PDB entry 6L7I | electron microscopy, 2.90 A resolution | chains B and C of the 8 polymer chains in the assembly

[Chain B (and C)]
Name: TcdA1
Source organism: Photorhabdus luminescens
Notes: chain C of this document is another copy of the same molecule, construct and numbering; everything in this record applies to it too
UniProt: Q9RN43 (Q9RN43_PHOLU); residues 2327-2516 here = UniProt positions 2327-2516
Chain sequence (190 residues; numbered 2327 to 2516; the number before each row is that of its first residue):
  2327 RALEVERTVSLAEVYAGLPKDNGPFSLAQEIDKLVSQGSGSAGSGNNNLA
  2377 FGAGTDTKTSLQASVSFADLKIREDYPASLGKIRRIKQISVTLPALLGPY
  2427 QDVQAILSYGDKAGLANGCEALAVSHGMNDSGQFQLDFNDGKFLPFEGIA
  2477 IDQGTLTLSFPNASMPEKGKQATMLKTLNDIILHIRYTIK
Not modelled in the structure: 2437-2443, 2466-2469

[Chain B / chain C interface]
Residue-residue contacts (42; chain B residue first):
  Asp2382(B) with Pro2403(C); Ala2404(C); Ser2405(C), hydrogen bond
  Tyr2426(B) with Thr2334(C); Ser2336(C); Glu2339(C); Asp2506(C), hydrogen bond; Ile2508(C), hydrophobic
  Asp2428(B) with Glu2332(C); Arg2333(C); Thr2334(C), hydrogen bond (side chain-backbone)
  Gln2430(B) with Asp2401(C); Tyr2402(C)
  Ala2431(B) with Tyr2402(C)
  Ile2432(B) with Leu2329(C), hydrophobic; Tyr2402(C), hydrophobic; Leu2406(C), hydrophobic
  Gly2444(B) with Arg2327(C)
  Cys2445(B) with Arg2327(C)
  Ala2447(B) with Leu2329(C), hydrophobic
  Leu2448(B) with Leu2329(C)
  Ala2449(B) with Glu2330(C)
  Val2450(B) with Tyr2402(C), hydrogen bond (backbone-side chain)
  Ser2451(B) with Val2331(C); Glu2332(C), hydrogen bond (side chain-backbone)
  Gly2458(B) with Glu2330(C)
  Gln2459(B) with Arg2327(C), hydrogen bond; Glu2330(C)
  Phe2460(B) with Glu2330(C), hydrogen bond (backbone-side chain); Val2331(C); Lys2413(C); Arg2512(C); Tyr2513(C); Thr2514(C)
  Gln2461(B) with Asn2465(C)
  Leu2470(B) with Arg2327(C)
  Pro2471(B) with Arg2327(C)
  Pro2487(B) with Asp2401(C); Pro2403(C)
  Asn2488(B) with Glu2400(C), hydrogen bond (side chain-backbone); Asp2401(C)
  Lys2496(B) with Asp2401(C), salt bridge
Other interface residues (no listed pair), chain B (25 interface residues in all): Thr2383, Ser2386, Val2429
Other interface residues (no listed pair), chain C (24 interface residues in all): Phe2464

[Summary]
25 residues of chain B and 24 residues of chain C are in contact, with 8 hydrogen bonds and 1 salt bridge.
Polar pairs include Lys2496(B)-Asp2401(C), Asp2382(B)-Ser2405(C) and Tyr2426(B)-Asp2506(C).
Both chains are TcdA1 (Photorhabdus luminescens). Entry 6L7I (Signal substraction of TcdB1-TccC2 and part of
TcdA1) was determined by electron microscopy.
